PDB entry 3ANI | X-ray diffraction, 2.50 A resolution | chain A

== Chain A ==
Protein: Putative uncharacterized protein gbs1889
Organism: Streptococcus agalactiae
Notes: EC 3.2.1.-
UniProt: Q8E372 (Q8E372_STRA3); residues 1-398 here = UniProt positions 1-398
Chain sequence (398 residues; each row starts with the number of its first residue):
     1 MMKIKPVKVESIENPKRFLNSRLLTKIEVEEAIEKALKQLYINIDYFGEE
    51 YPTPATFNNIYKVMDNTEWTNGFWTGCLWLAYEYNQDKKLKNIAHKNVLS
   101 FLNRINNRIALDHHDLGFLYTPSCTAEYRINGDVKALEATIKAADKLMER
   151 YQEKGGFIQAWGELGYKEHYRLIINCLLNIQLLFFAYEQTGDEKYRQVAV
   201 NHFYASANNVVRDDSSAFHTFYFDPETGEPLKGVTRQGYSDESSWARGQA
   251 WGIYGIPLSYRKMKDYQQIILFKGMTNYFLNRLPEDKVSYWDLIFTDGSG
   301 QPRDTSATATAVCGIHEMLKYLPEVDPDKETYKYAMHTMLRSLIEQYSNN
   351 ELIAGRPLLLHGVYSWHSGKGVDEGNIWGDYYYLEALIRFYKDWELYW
Disordered / not traced: 1, 153-171
Construct notes: engineered mutation N175 (Asp in Q8E372)
UniProt features mapped onto this chain:
  - active site: D115 (Nucleophile)
  - binding site (substrate): D115, G233, T235, R247, W251, S365, S368
  - mutagenesis: D115 (D115N: Large decrease in activity), R236 (R236A/H: Able to degrade unsaturated chondroitin disaccharide sulfated at C-6 position of GalNAc residue (delta6S) but abolishes ability to degrade unsaturated chondroitin disaccharide sulfated at ...), S365 (S365H: Prefers unsulfated glycosaminoglycans compared to sulfated glycosaminoglycans), S368 (S368G: Affects preference for sulfated glycosaminoglycans compared to sulfated glycosaminoglycans), K370 (K370I: Prefers unsulfated glycosaminoglycans compared to sulfated glycosaminoglycans)
What the authors report for this chain:
  - conformationally variable residues (order/disorder transition): E153 to R171
  - mutagenesis - T235A (Km = 1.75 mm), S365H, K370I: decreased binding to Delta6S
  - mutagenesis - T235A: abolished catalytic activity on Delta0S
  - mutagenesis - S365H, K370I: increased binding to Delta0S
  - specificity-determining residues: S365, K370
  - specificity-determining residues: R236 (proposed by the authors, not directly observed)

== In short ==
From UniProt: active-site residue D115, 7 substrate-binding residues and 5 mutagenesis sites. The paper
reports that T235A, S365H and K370I reduce binding to Delta6S; specificity determinants S365, K370 and R236.
Chain A is Putative uncharacterized protein gbs1889 (Streptococcus agalactiae); the structure, Crystal
structure of unsaturated glucuronyl hydrolase mutant D175N from Streptcoccus agalactiae, was determined by
X-ray diffraction, deposited together with 3ANJ and 3ANK.
